8I9X - chains C1 and CK of the 60 polymer chains in the assembly; structure by electron microscopy, 2.80 A resolution.

== Chain C1 ==
Molecule: 3341-nt RNA strand
Source organism: Chaetomium thermophilum
Sequence (3341 nucleotides; numbered 1 to 3341; the number before each row is that of its first residue):
     1 GGUUGACCUC GGAUCAGGUA GGAGGACCCG CUGAACUUAA GCAUAUCAAU AAGCGGAGGA
    61 AAAGAAACCA ACAGGGAUUG CCCUAGUAAC GGCGAGUGAA GCGGCAACAG CUCAAAUUUG
   121 AAAGCUGGCU UCGGCCCGCG UUGUAAUUUG GAGAGGAUGC UUUGGGCGAG GCUCCUUCUG
   181 AGUUCCCUGG AACGGGACGC CACAGAGGGU GAGAGCCCCG UAUAGUUGGA AGCCAAGCCU
   241 GUGUAAAGCU CCUUCGACGA GUCGAGUAGU UUGGGAAUGC UGCUCAAAAU GGGAGGUAAA
   301 UUUCUUCUAA AGCUAAAUAC CGGCCAGAGA CCGAUAGCGC ACAAGUAGAG UGAUCGAAAG
   361 AUGAAAAGCA CUUUGAAAAG AGGGUUAAAU AGCACGUGAA AUUGUUGAAA GGGAAGCGCU
   421 UGUGACCAGA CUUGCGCCCG GCGGAUCAUC CGGUGUUCUC ACCGGUGCAC UCCGCCGGGC
   481 UCAGGCCAGC AUCGGUUCUG GCGGGGGGAU AAAGGCCCAG GGAAUGUGGC UCCUCCGGGA
   541 GUGUUAUAGC CCUGGGUGUA AUACCCUCGC CGGGACCGAG GACCGCGCUC UGCAAGGAUG
   601 CUGGCGUAAU GGUCACCAGC GACCCGUCUU GAAACACGGA CCAAGGAGUC AAGGUUUUGC
   661 GCGAGUGUUU GGGUGUAAAA CCCGCACGCG UAAUGAAAGU GAACGUAGGU GAGAGCUUCG
   721 GCGCAUCAUC GACCGAUCCU GAUGUAUUCG GAUGGAUUUG AGUAGGAGCG UUAAGCCUUG
   781 GACCCGAAAG AUGGUGAACU AUGCUUGGAU AGGGUGAAGC CAGAGGAAAC UCUGGUGGAG
   841 GCUCGCAGCG GUUCUGACGU GCAAAUCGAU CGUCAAAUCU GAGCAUGGGG GCGAAAGACU
   901 AAUCGAACCA UCUAGUAGCU GGUUACCGCC GAAGUUUCCC UCAGGAUAGC AGUGUCGACC
   961 UUCAGUUUUA UGAGGUAAAG CGAAUGAUUA GGGACUCGGG GGCGAUUUUU AGCCUUCAUC
  1021 CAUUCUCAAA CUUUAAAUAU GUAAGAAGCC CUUGUUACUU AACUGAACGU GGGCAUUCGA
  1081 AUGUAUCGAC ACUAGUGGGC CAUUUUUGGU AAGCAGAACU GGCGAUGCGG GAUGAACCGA
  1141 ACGCGGGGUU AAGGUGCCGG AGUGGACGCU CAUCAGACAC CACAAAAGGC GUUAGUACAU
  1201 CUUGACAGCA GGACGGUGGC CAUGGAAGUC GGAAUCCGCU AAGGACUGUG UAACAACUCA
  1261 CCUGCCGAAU GUACUAGCCC UGAAAAUGGA UGGCGCUCAA GCGUCCCACC CAUACCCCGC
  1321 CCUCAGGGUA GAAACGAUGC CCUGAGGAGU AGGCGGCCGU GGAGGUCAGU GACGAAGCCU
  1381 AGGGCGUGAG CCCGGGUCGA ACGGCCUCUA GUGCAGAUCU UGGUGGUAGU AGCAAAUACU
  1441 UCAAUGAGAA CUUGAAGGAC CGAAGUGGGG AAAGGUUCCA UGUGAACAGC GGUUGGACAU
  1501 GGGUUAGUCG AUCCUAAGCC AUAGGGAAGU UCCGUUUCAA AGGGGCACUC GUGCCCCGUG
  1561 UGGCGAAAGG GAAGCCGGUU AAUAUUCCGG CACCUGGAUG UGGGUUUUGC GCGGCAACGC
  1621 AACUGAACGC GGAGACGACG GCGGGGGCCC CGGGCAGAGU UCUCUUUUCU UCUUAACGGU
  1681 CUAUCACCCU GGAAACAGUU UGUCUGGAGA UAGGGUUUAA UGGCCGGAAG AGCCCGACAC
  1741 UUCUGUCGGG UCCGGUGCGC UCUCGACGUC CCUUGAAAAU CCGCGGGAGG GAAUAAUUCU
  1801 CACGCCAGGU CGUACUCAUA ACCGCAGCAG GUCCCCAAGG UGAACAGCCU CUGGUUGAUA
  1861 GAACAAUGUA GAUAAGGGAA GUCGGCAAAA UAGAUCCGUA ACUUCGGGAA AAGGAUUGGC
  1921 UCUAAGGGUU GGGCACGUUG GGCUUUGGGC GGACGCCCUG GGAGCAGAGG GCCUCUAGCC
  1981 GGGCAACCGG CCGGCGGCCC UCAGCACCCG GGGUUGAAGC CCUUAGCAGG CUUCGGCCGU
  2041 CCGGCGUGCG GUUAACAACC AACUUAGAAC UGGUACGGAC AGGGGGAAUC UGACUGUCUA
  2101 AUUAAAACAU AGCAUUGCGA UGGCCAGAAA GUGGUGUUGA CGCAAUGUGA UUUCUGCCCA
  2161 GUGCUCUGAA UGUCAAAGUG AAGAAAUUCA ACCAAGCGCG GGUAAACGGC GGGAGUAACU
  2221 AUGACUCUCU UAAGGUAGCC AAAUGCCUCG UCAUCUAAUU AGUGACGCGC AUGAAUGGAU
  2281 UAACGAGAUU CCCACUGUCC CUAUCUACUA UCUAGCGAAA CCACAGCCAA GGGAACGGGC
  2341 UUGGCAAAAU CAGCGGGGAA AGAAGACCCU GUUGAGCUUG ACUCUAGUUU GACAUUGUGA
  2401 AAAGACAUAG GAGGUGUAGA AUAGGUGGGA GCUUCGGCGC CAGUGAAAUA CCACUACUCC
  2461 UAUUGUUUUU UUACUUAUUC AAUGAAGCGG GGCUGGACUU GCGUCCAACU UCUGGAGUUA
  2521 AGGUCCUUCG CGGGCCGACC CGGGUUGAAG ACAUUGUCAG GUGGGGAGUU UGGCUGGGGC
  2581 GGCACAUCUG UUAAACCAUA ACGCAGGUGU CCUAAGGGGG GCUCAUGGAG AACAGAAAUC
  2641 UCCAGUAGAA CAAAAGGGUA AAAGUCCCCU UGAUUUUGAU UUUCAGUGUG AAUACAAACC
  2701 AUGAAAGUGU GGCCUAUCGA UCCUUUAGUC CCUCGAAAUU UGAGGCUAGA GGUGCCAGAA
  2761 AAGUUACCAC AGGGAUAACU GGCUUGUGGC GGCCAAGCGU UCAUAGCGAC GUCGCUUUUU
  2821 GAUCCUUCGA UGUCGGCUCU UCCUAUCAUA CCGAAGCAGA AUUCGGUAAG CGUUGGAUUG
  2881 UUCACCCACU AAUAGGGAAC GUGAGCUGGG UUUAGACCGU CGUGAGACAG GUUAGUUUUA
  2941 CCCUACUGAU GAACUCGUCG CAAUGGUAAU UCAGCUUAGU ACGAGAGGAA CCGCUGAUUC
  3001 AGAUAAUUGG UUUUUGCGGU UGUCCGACCG GGCAGUGCCG CGAAGCUACC AUCUGCUGGA
  3061 UAAUGGCUGA ACGCCUCUAA GUCAGAAUCC AUGCCAGAAC GCGACGAUAC UACCCGCACG
  3121 UUGUAGACGU AUAAGAAUAG GCUCCGGCCU CGUAUCCUAG CAGGCGAUUC CUCCGCCGGC
  3181 CUCGAAGUGG CCGUCGGUAA UUCGCGUAUU GCAAUUUAGA CACGCGCGGG AUCAAAUCCU
  3241 UUGCAGACGA CUUAGAUGUG CGAAAGGGUC CUGUAAGCAG UAGAGUAGCC UUGUUGUUAC
  3301 GAUCUGCUGA GGGUAAGCCC UCCUUCGCCU AGAUUUCCCA G
Disordered / not traced: 1-2, 693-706, 847-854, 865-867, 901-905, 987-1028, 1887-1894, 1904-2070, 2082, 2093-2283, 2485-2545, 2571-2721, 2753-2756, 2801-2804, 2822-2828, 2833, 2909-2914, 2937-2940, 3338-3341

== Chain CK ==
Molecule: Ribosome biogenesis protein NSA2 homolog
Source organism: Chaetomium thermophilum
Reference sequence: G0S081 (G0S081_CHATD); numbering as in UniProt (aligned over 1-261)
Sequence (261 residues; numbered 1 to 261; the number before each row is that of its first residue):
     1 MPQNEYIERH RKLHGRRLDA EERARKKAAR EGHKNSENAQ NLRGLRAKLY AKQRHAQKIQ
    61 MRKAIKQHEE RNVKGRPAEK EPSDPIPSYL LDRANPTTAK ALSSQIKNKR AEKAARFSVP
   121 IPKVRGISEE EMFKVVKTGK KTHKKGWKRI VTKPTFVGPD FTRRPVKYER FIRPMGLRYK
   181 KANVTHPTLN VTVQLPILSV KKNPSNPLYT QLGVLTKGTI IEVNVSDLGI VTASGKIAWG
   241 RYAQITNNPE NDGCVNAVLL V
Disordered / not traced: 1, 76-97

== Interface between chain C1 and chain CK ==
Contacting residue pairs - 111 pairs, chain C1 then chain CK:
  U1173(C1) - Arg43(CK)  sugar contact
  C1174(C1) - Arg43(CK)  salt bridge to the phosphate
  A1184(C1) - Lys48(CK)  salt bridge to the phosphate
  A1186(C1) - His55(CK)  sugar contact
  A1187(C1) - Ala51(CK)  sugar contact
  A1187(C1) - His55(CK)  phosphate contact
  G1188(C1) - Ala39(CK)  hydrogen bond to the base
  G1188(C1) - Ala51(CK)  sugar contact
  G1188(C1) - Arg54(CK)  phosphate contact
  G1188(C1) - His55(CK)  phosphate contact
  G1188(C1) - Lys58(CK)  salt bridge to the phosphate
  G1189(C1) - Asn35(CK)  phosphate contact
  G1189(C1) - Ser36(CK)  hydrogen bond to the sugar
  G1189(C1) - Ala39(CK)  sugar contact
  G1189(C1) - Gln40(CK)  hydrogen bond to the base
  G1189(C1) - Arg54(CK)  salt bridge to the phosphate
  G1189(C1) - Lys58(CK)  salt bridge to the phosphate
  C1190(C1) - Gly32(CK)  sugar contact
  C1190(C1) - His33(CK)  sugar contact
  C1190(C1) - Ser36(CK)  sugar contact
  G1191(C1) - Ser36(CK)  hydrogen bond to the phosphate
  G1250(C1) - Arg11(CK)  salt bridge to the phosphate
  U1251(C1) - Lys12(CK)  phosphate contact
  A1252(C1) - Lys12(CK)  salt bridge to the phosphate
  C1274(C1) - Arg62(CK)  salt bridge to the phosphate
  C1280(C1) - Gln40(CK)  hydrogen bond to the sugar
  U1281(C1) - Leu42(CK)  hydrogen bond to the sugar
  U1281(C1) - Arg43(CK)  phosphate contact
  U1281(C1) - Ala47(CK)  sugar contact
  G1282(C1) - Arg43(CK)  phosphate contact
  G1282(C1) - Gly44(CK)  hydrogen bond to the phosphate
  G1282(C1) - Lys48(CK)  hydrogen bond to the phosphate
  A1283(C1) - Gly44(CK)  sugar contact
  A1283(C1) - Leu45(CK)  base contact
  A1283(C1) - Lys48(CK)  salt bridge to the phosphate
  A2375(C1) - Lys167(CK)  hydrogen bond to the base
  A2766(C1) - Ser205(CK)  hydrogen bond to the base
  A2766(C1) - Asn206(CK)  hydrogen bond to the sugar
  A2766(C1) - Pro207(CK)  base contact
  A2766(C1) - Leu208(CK)  sugar contact
  C2767(C1) - Lys167(CK)  hydrogen bond to the sugar
  C2767(C1) - Tyr168(CK)  sugar contact
  C2767(C1) - Leu208(CK)  sugar contact
  C2768(C1) - Arg149(CK)  salt bridge to the phosphate
  C2768(C1) - Lys167(CK)  sugar contact
  C2768(C1) - Arg170(CK)  phosphate contact
  A2769(C1) - Arg170(CK)  salt bridge to the phosphate
  C2770(C1) - Lys144(CK)  phosphate contact
  G2786(C1) - Leu49(CK)  base contact
  U2787(C1) - Leu49(CK)  base contact
  U2787(C1) - Lys52(CK)  base contact
  G2788(C1) - Asp252(CK)  sugar contact
  G2788(C1) - Cys254(CK)  hydrogen bond to the base
  G2789(C1) - Asn183(CK)  base contact
  G2789(C1) - Asn247(CK)  sugar contact
  G2789(C1) - Asp252(CK)  hydrogen bond to the sugar
  G2789(C1) - Asn256(CK)  hydrogen bond to the base
  C2790(C1) - Thr246(CK)  hydrogen bond to the sugar
  C2790(C1) - Asn256(CK)  sugar contact
  G2791(C1) - Thr185(CK)  sugar contact
  G2792(C1) - Asn190(CK)  hydrogen bond to the sugar
  C2810(C1) - Ala56(CK)  sugar contact
  C2810(C1) - Ile59(CK)  base contact
  G2811(C1) - Gln60(CK)  sugar contact
  G2814(C1) - Ala99(CK)  sugar contact
  G2814(C1) - Lys100(CK)  phosphate contact
  G2814(C1) - Ser103(CK)  hydrogen bond to the phosphate
  G2814(C1) - Val191(CK)  sugar contact
  G2814(C1) - Thr192(CK)  hydrogen bond to the sugar
  C2815(C1) - Ser103(CK)  hydrogen bond to the phosphate
  C2815(C1) - Lys107(CK)  salt bridge to the phosphate
  C2815(C1) - Asn183(CK)  hydrogen bond to the sugar
  C2815(C1) - Thr192(CK)  sugar contact
  C2815(C1) - Val193(CK)  sugar contact
  C2815(C1) - Gln194(CK)  sugar contact
  U2816(C1) - Lys107(CK)  salt bridge to the phosphate
  U2816(C1) - Asn183(CK)  sugar contact
  U2816(C1) - Gln194(CK)  sugar contact
  U2817(C1) - Lys107(CK)  hydrogen bond to the phosphate
  U2818(C1) - Lys107(CK)  salt bridge to the phosphate
  G2856(C1) - Glu5(CK)  hydrogen bond to the base
  G2856(C1) - Tyr6(CK)  base contact
  G2856(C1) - Ile7(CK)  hydrogen bond to the base
  G2856(C1) - Glu8(CK)  hydrogen bond to the base
  A2858(C1) - Pro2(CK)  base contact
  A2858(C1) - Tyr6(CK)  hydrogen bond to the phosphate
  G2866(C1) - Arg46(CK)  sugar contact
  G2926(C1) - Lys140(CK)  salt bridge to the phosphate
  G2926(C1) - Thr142(CK)  sugar contact
  A2927(C1) - Thr142(CK)  phosphate contact
  G2983(C1) - Pro2(CK)  phosphate contact
  A2984(C1) - Pro2(CK)  hydrogen bond to the base
  A2984(C1) - Gln3(CK)  base contact
  G2985(C1) - Pro2(CK)  base contact
  U3064(C1) - Lys34(CK)  salt bridge to the phosphate
  G3065(C1) - Arg23(CK)  hydrogen bond to the phosphate
  G3066(C1) - Arg23(CK)  salt bridge to the phosphate
  G3066(C1) - Arg30(CK)  salt bridge to the phosphate
  C3067(C1) - Lys26(CK)  phosphate contact
  A3071(C1) - His33(CK)  hydrogen bond to the base
  C3075(C1) - Arg25(CK)  hydrogen bond to the phosphate
  C3075(C1) - Ala29(CK)  sugar contact
  U3076(C1) - Arg25(CK)  salt bridge to the phosphate
  U3076(C1) - Lys26(CK)  salt bridge to the phosphate
  U3076(C1) - Ala29(CK)  sugar contact
  U3076(C1) - Arg30(CK)  sugar contact
  U3076(C1) - His33(CK)  hydrogen bond to the sugar
  C3077(C1) - Lys26(CK)  salt bridge to the phosphate
  C3077(C1) - Arg30(CK)  salt bridge to the phosphate
  U3078(C1) - Arg30(CK)  phosphate contact
  U3078(C1) - His33(CK)  salt bridge to the phosphate
Other interface residues (no listed pair), chain C1 (60 interface residues in all): A1111, G2374, U2765, A2809, U2867, A3070
Other interface residues (no listed pair), chain CK (71 interface residues in all): Tyr50, Lys63, Arg110, Trp147, Phe171, Asn248, Val258

== In short ==
The interface between chain C1 and chain CK involves 60 residues on one side and 71 on the other, with 31
hydrogen bonds and 23 salt bridges. Polar contacts include G1188(C1)-Ala39(CK), G1189(C1)-Gln40(CK) and
A2375(C1)-Lys167(CK).
Chain C1 is a 3341-nt RNA strand and chain CK is Ribosome biogenesis protein NSA2 homolog, both from
Chaetomium thermophilum; the structure, Cryo-EM structure of a Chaetomium thermophilum pre-60S ribosomal
subunit - Ytm1-1, was determined by electron microscopy together with 8I9P, 8I9T, 8I9V, 8I9W, 8I9Y, 8I9Z and
8IA0 from the same study.
